7MZS - chain A; structure by X-ray diffraction, 1.72 A resolution.

[Chain A]
Molecule: Fimbrial adhesin UcaD
Source organism: Proteus mirabilis
UniProt: A0A2X2BLR9 (A0A2X2BLR9_PROMI); numbering as in UniProt (aligned over 21-216)
Sequence (205 residues; numbered 20 to 224; the number before each row is that of its first residue):
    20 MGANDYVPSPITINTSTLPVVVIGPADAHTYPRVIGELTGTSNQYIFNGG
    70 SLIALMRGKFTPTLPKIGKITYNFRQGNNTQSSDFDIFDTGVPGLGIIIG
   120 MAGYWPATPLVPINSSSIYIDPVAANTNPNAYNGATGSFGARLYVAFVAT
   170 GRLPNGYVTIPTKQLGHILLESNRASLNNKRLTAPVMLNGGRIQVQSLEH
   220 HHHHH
Disordered / not traced: 20, 43-48, 217-224
Sequence notes: initiating methionine (20); expression tag (217-224)
Small-molecule neighbours: alpha-D-galactopyranose (GLA): Gln63, Tyr123, Trp124, Asn152, Thr155, Ser157, Phe158, Gly159
What the authors report for this chain:
  - binding site for alpha-D-galactopyranose: Gln63, Trp124, Gly159
  - specificity-determining residues: Ala143, Ala150, Asn192 (proposed by the authors, not directly observed)

[Overview]
Ligands of chain A: alpha-D-galactopyranose. From the paper: a binding site for alpha-D-galactopyranose at
Gln63, Trp124 and Gly159; specificity determinants Ala143, Ala150 and Asn192.
Chain A is Fimbrial adhesin UcaD (Proteus mirabilis); the structure, Crystal structure of the UcaD
lectin-binding domain in complex with galactose, was determined by X-ray diffraction (same publication as
7MZO, 7MZP, 7MZQ and 7MZR).
